PDB entry 6FCZ | electron microscopy, 10.00 A resolution (very low resolution: no residue pairs are listed; an interface is given only as per-side residue counts) | chains B and C of the 5 polymer chains in the assembly

Chain B:
Protein: Complement C1q subcomponent subunit B
Source organism: Homo sapiens
UniProt: P02746 (C1QB_HUMAN); residues 92-223 here correspond to UniProt positions 119-250 (UniProt number = residue number + 27)
Sequence (132 residues; row label = number of the first residue in the row):
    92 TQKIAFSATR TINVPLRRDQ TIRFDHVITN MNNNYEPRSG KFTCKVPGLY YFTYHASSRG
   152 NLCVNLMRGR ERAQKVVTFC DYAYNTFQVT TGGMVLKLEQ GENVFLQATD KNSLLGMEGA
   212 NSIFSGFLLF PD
UniProt features mapped onto this chain:
  - binding site (Ca(2+)): Asp172, Tyr173, Gln179
Cystine bridges: Cys154-Cys171

Chain C:
Protein: Complement C1q subcomponent subunit C
Source organism: Homo sapiens
UniProt: P02747 (C1QC_HUMAN); residues 89-217 here correspond to UniProt positions 117-245 (UniProt number = residue number + 28)
Sequence (129 residues; numbered 89 to 217; the number before each row is that of its first residue):
    89 KFQSVFTVTR QTHQPPAPNS LIRFNAVLTN PQGDYDTSTG KFTCKVPGLY YFVYHASHTA
   149 NLCVLLYRSG VKVVTFCGHT SKTNQVNSGG VLLRLQVGEE VWLAVNDYYD MVGIQGSDSV
   209 FSGFLLFPD
Cystine bridges: Cys151-Cys165

Chain B / chain C interface:
At this resolution (10 A) residue pairs are not listed: 28 residues of chain B and 23 of chain C lie at the interface.

Overview:
The interface between chain B and chain C involves 28 residues on one side and 23 on the other. UniProt lists
3 Ca2+-binding residues on chain B.
Chain B is Complement C1q subcomponent subunit B and chain C is Complement C1q subcomponent subunit C, both
from Homo sapiens; the structure, Model of gC1q-Fc complex based on 7A EM map, was determined by electron
microscopy.
